7VAU - chains I and J of the 12 polymer chains in the assembly; structure by electron microscopy, 3.30 A resolution.

== Chain I ==
Protein: V-type ATP synthase subunit G
From: Thermus thermophilus HB8
UniProt: Q5SIT5 (Q5SIT5_THET8); numbering as in UniProt (aligned over 1-120)
Chain sequence (120 residues; numbered 1 to 120; the number before each row is that of its first residue):
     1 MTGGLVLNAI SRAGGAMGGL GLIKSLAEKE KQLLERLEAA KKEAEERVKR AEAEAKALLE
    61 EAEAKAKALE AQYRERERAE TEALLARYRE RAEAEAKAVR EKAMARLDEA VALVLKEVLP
Disordered / not traced: 1-80

== Chain J ==
Protein: V-type ATP synthase subunit E
From: Thermus thermophilus HB8
UniProt: P74901 (VATE_THET8); numbering as in UniProt (aligned over 1-188)
Chain sequence (188 residues; row label = number of the first residue in the row):
     1 MSKLEAILSQ EVEAEIQALL QEAEAKAEAV KREAEEKAKA LLQARERALE AQYRAALRRA
    61 ESAGELLVAT ARTQARGEVL EEVRRRVREA LEALPQKPEW PEVVRKLALE ALEALPGAKA
   121 LVANPEDLPH LEALARERGV ELQAEPALRL GVRAVGAEGK TQVENSLLAR LDRAWDALSS
   181 KVAQALWG
Disordered / not traced: 1-60, 188

== How chain I and chain J interact ==
Residue-residue contacts (32; chain I residue first):
  Tyr-88(I) / Gly-64(J)
  Ala-92(I) / Leu-67(J)
  Ala-92(I) / Val-68(J)  hydrophobic
  Ala-92(I) / Ala-71(J)
  Glu-95(I) / Val-68(J)
  Glu-95(I) / Arg-72(J)  salt bridge
  Ala-96(I) / Ala-71(J)
  Ala-96(I) / Ala-75(J)
  Val-99(I) / Trp-187(J)
  Arg-100(I) / Glu-78(J)  salt bridge
  Lys-102(I) / Trp-187(J)
  Ala-103(I) / Val-79(J)  hydrophobic
  Ala-103(I) / Trp-187(J)  hydrophobic
  Arg-106(I) / Ala-185(J)  hydrogen bond (side chain-backbone)
  Arg-106(I) / Leu-186(J)
  Arg-106(I) / Trp-187(J)
  Leu-107(I) / Glu-82(J)
  Leu-107(I) / Val-83(J)  hydrophobic
  Leu-107(I) / Arg-86(J)
  Asp-108(I) / Arg-86(J)  salt bridge
  Ala-110(I) / Leu-186(J)  hydrophobic
  Val-111(I) / Val-87(J)  hydrophobic
  Val-114(I) / Val-87(J)  hydrophobic
  Val-114(I) / Leu-178(J)  hydrophobic
  Val-114(I) / Val-182(J)  hydrophobic
  Glu-117(I) / Leu-178(J)
  Val-118(I) / Leu-91(J)  hydrophobic
  Val-118(I) / Arg-170(J)
  Val-118(I) / Leu-171(J)  hydrophobic
  Leu-119(I) / Leu-91(J)  hydrophobic
  Pro-120(I) / Lys-106(J)  hydrogen bond (backbone-side chain)
  Pro-120(I) / Glu-110(J)
Interface residues without a listed pair, chain I (22 interface residues in all): Leu-85, Arg-89, Arg-91, Leu-115
Interface residues without a listed pair, chain J (27 interface residues in all): Ala-63, Ala-90, Leu-94, Val-103, Ala-174

== Summary ==
22 residues of chain I face 27 of chain J across their interface, with 2 hydrogen bonds and 3 salt bridges.
Polar contacts include Glu-95(I)/Arg-72(J), Arg-100(I)/Glu-78(J) and Asp-108(I)/Arg-86(J).
Here chain I is V-type ATP synthase subunit G and chain J is V-type ATP synthase subunit E, both from Thermus
thermophilus HB8. Entry 7VAU (V1EG of V/A-ATPase from Thermus thermophilus at low ATP concentration, state2-2)
was determined by electron microscopy, deposited together with 7VAI, 7VAJ, 7VAK, 7VAL, 7VAM, 7VAN and 11
further entries.
